Entry 8TYE (electron microscopy, 3.80 A resolution); this record covers chains B and b of the 8 polymer chains in the assembly.

# Chain B
Protein: Glycoprotein GP1
Organism: Lassa virus (strain Mouse/Sierra Leone/Josiah/1976)
UniProtKB: P08669 (GLYC_LASSJ); residues 1-259 here = UniProt positions 1-259
Chain sequence (259 residues; row label = number of the first residue in the row):
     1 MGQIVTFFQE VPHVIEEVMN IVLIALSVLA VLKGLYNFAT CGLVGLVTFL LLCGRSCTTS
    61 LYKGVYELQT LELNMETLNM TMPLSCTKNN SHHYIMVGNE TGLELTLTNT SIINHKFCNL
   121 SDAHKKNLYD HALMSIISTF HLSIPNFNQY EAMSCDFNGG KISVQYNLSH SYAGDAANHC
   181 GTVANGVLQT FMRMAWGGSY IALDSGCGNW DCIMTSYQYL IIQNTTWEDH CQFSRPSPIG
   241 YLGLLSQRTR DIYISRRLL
Disordered / not traced: 1-59, 170-178, 199-206
Disulfides: Cys86-Cys231, Cys118-Cys155, Cys180-Cys212
Covalent attachments: N-acetylglucosamine (NAG) linked to Asn79, Asn89, Asn99, Asn109, Asn119, Asn167, Asn224
Construct notes: conflict Cys207 (Arg in P08669)
What the authors report for this chain:
  - post-translational modification sites: Asn79

# Chain b
Protein: Glycoprotein GP2
Organism: Lassa virus (strain Mouse/Sierra Leone/Josiah/1976)
UniProtKB: chimeric construct of P08669, Q9WXS1: residues 260-424 from P08669 (GLYC_LASSJ) positions 260-424 (same numbers); residues 450-653 from Q9WXS1 positions 2-205 (UniProt number = residue number - 448)
Chain sequence (406 residues; each row starts with the number of its first residue):
   260 GTFTWTLSDS EGKDTPGGYC LTRWMLIEAE LKCFGNTAVA KCNEKHDEEF CDMLRLFDFN
   320 KQAIQRLKAP AQMSIQLINK AVNALINDQL IMKNHLRDIM CIPYCNYSKY WYLNHTTTGR
   380 TSLPKCWLVS NGSYLNETHF SDDIEQQADN MITEMLQKEY MERQGGSGGS GGSGGSGGSE
   440 KAAKAEEAAR KMEELFKKHK IVAVLRANSV EEAIEKAVAV FAGGVHLIEI TFTVPDADTV
   500 IKALSVLKEK GAIIGAGTVT SVEQCRKAVE SGAEFIVSPH LDEEISQFCK EKGVFYMPGV
   560 MTPTELVKAM KLGHDILKLF PGEVVGPEFV KAMKGPFPNV KFVPTGGVDL DNVCEWFDAG
   620 VLAVGVGDAL VEGDPDEVRE KAKEFVEKIR GCTEGSLEWS HPQFEK
Disordered / not traced: 268-276, 415-665
Disulfides: Cys279-Cys292, Cys301-Cys310, Cys364-Cys385
Covalent attachments: glycan linked to Asn365; N-acetylglucosamine (NAG) linked to Asn373, Asn390, Asn395
Construct notes: conflict Pro329 (Glu in P08669), Cys360 (Gly in P08669), Ile473 (Lys25 in Q9WXS1), Val477 (Leu29 in Q9WXS1), Ala481 (Glu33 in Q9WXS1), Ala502 (Glu54 in Q9WXS1), Val505 (Phe57 in Q9WXS1), Asp574 (Thr126 in Q9WXS1), Glu587 (Gln139 in Q9WXS1), Asp608 (Asn160 in Q9WXS1), Asp617 (Lys169 in Q9WXS1), Asp627 (Ser179 in Q9WXS1), Glu631 (Lys183 in Q9WXS1), Asp633 (Thr185 in Q9WXS1), Glu643 (Ala195 in Q9WXS1); linker (425-449); expression tag (654-665)
What the authors report for this chain:
  - post-translational modification sites: Asn373

# Chain B / chain b interface
Inter-chain disulfides: Cys207(B)-Cys360(b)
Residue-residue contacts (79; chain B residue first):
  Leu61(B) - Thr375(b)
  Tyr62(B) - Glu396(b)
  Lys63(B) - Glu404(b)
  Lys63(B) - Ala407(b)
  Val65(B) - Asn373(b)
  Val65(B) - His374(b)
  Val65(B) - Thr375(b)  hydrogen bond (backbone-backbone)
  Tyr66(B) - Asn373(b)
  Tyr66(B) - His374(b)
  Tyr66(B) - Ala407(b)  hydrophobic
  Tyr66(B) - Met410(b)
  Tyr66(B) - Ile411(b)
  Tyr66(B) - Met414(b)
  Glu67(B) - Leu372(b)
  Glu67(B) - Asn373(b)  hydrogen bond (backbone-backbone)
  Glu67(B) - Thr375(b)
  Leu68(B) - Trp370(b)  hydrophobic
  Leu68(B) - Tyr371(b)
  Leu68(B) - Ile403(b)  hydrophobic
  Gln69(B) - Trp370(b)
  Gln69(B) - Tyr371(b)  hydrogen bond (backbone-backbone)
  Gln69(B) - Asn373(b)  hydrogen bond
  Thr70(B) - Lys368(b)  hydrogen bond
  Thr70(B) - Tyr369(b)  hydrogen bond (side chain-backbone)
  Leu71(B) - Leu285(b)  hydrophobic
  Leu71(B) - Lys291(b)
  Leu71(B) - Lys368(b)
  Leu71(B) - Tyr369(b)  hydrogen bond (backbone-backbone)
  Leu71(B) - Tyr371(b)  hydrophobic
  Glu72(B) - Ile286(b)
  Glu72(B) - Ser367(b)  hydrogen bond
  Leu73(B) - Leu285(b)  hydrophobic
  Leu73(B) - Met312(b)  hydrophobic
  Leu73(B) - Ser367(b)  hydrogen bond (backbone-backbone)
  Leu73(B) - Tyr369(b)  hydrophobic
  Asn74(B) - Met284(b)
  Asn74(B) - Phe316(b)
  Met75(B) - Met312(b)  hydrophobic
  Met75(B) - Phe316(b)  hydrophobic
  Thr77(B) - Met284(b)
  Thr77(B) - Asn319(b)  hydrogen bond (backbone-side chain)
  Leu78(B) - Phe316(b)  hydrophobic
  Leu78(B) - Asn319(b)
  Asn79(B) - Met332(b)
  Met80(B) - Met332(b)  hydrophobic
  Thr81(B) - Asn319(b)  hydrogen bond
  Thr81(B) - Ile337(b)
  Pro83(B) - Ile334(b)
  Val97(B) - Met332(b)  hydrophobic
  Val97(B) - Ile334(b)  hydrophobic
  Gly98(B) - Met332(b)  hydrogen bond (backbone-side chain)
  Asp130(B) - Gln331(b)  hydrogen bond
  Ala132(B) - Ile334(b)  hydrophobic
  Arg193(B) - Met351(b)
  Arg193(B) - His354(b)
  Trp196(B) - Asn353(b)
  Trp196(B) - His354(b)
  Trp196(B) - Asp357(b)  hydrogen bond
  Trp196(B) - Tyr363(b)  hydrophobic
  Trp196(B) - Cys364(b)
  Trp196(B) - Asn365(b)
  Trp196(B) - Tyr366(b)  hydrophobic
  Gly197(B) - Tyr363(b)
  Cys207(B) - Met359(b)
  Cys207(B) - Cys360(b)  disulfide
  Gly208(B) - Ile358(b)
  Trp210(B) - Ile358(b)  hydrophobic
  Pro238(B) - Met312(b)
  Ile239(B) - Ile350(b)  hydrophobic
  Ile239(B) - Tyr366(b)  hydrophobic
  Tyr241(B) - Ile334(b)
  Tyr241(B) - Asn338(b)  hydrogen bond
  Leu242(B) - Ile337(b)  hydrophobic
  Leu242(B) - Val341(b)  hydrophobic
  Leu242(B) - Ile345(b)  hydrophobic
  Gly243(B) - Ile350(b)
  Leu245(B) - Asn338(b)
  Leu245(B) - Val341(b)  hydrophobic
  Ser246(B) - Asp347(b)
Interface residues without a listed pair, chain B (40 interface residues in all): Met82, Glu100, Ser135
Interface residues without a listed pair, chain b (53 interface residues in all): Leu280, Trp283, Ala288, Phe309, Leu315, Phe318, Ile323, Ala330, Trp386, Asp408

# Summary
40 residues of chain B face 53 of chain b across their interface, with 1 disulfide bond and 15 hydrogen bonds.
Polar pairs include Gln69(B)-Asn373(b), Thr70(B)-Lys368(b) and Thr70(B)-Tyr369(b). N-acetylglucosamine is
covalently linked to Asn79(B), Asn89(B), Asn99(B), Asn109(B), Asn119(B) and Asn167(B) and 1 more. From the
paper: modification sites Asn79(B) and Asn373(b).
Chain B is Glycoprotein GP1 and chain b is Glycoprotein GP2, both from Lassa virus (strain Mouse/Sierra
Leone/Josiah/1976); the structure, Lassa GPC (strain Josiah) bound to rabbit polyclonal
fusion-peptide-targeting antibody FP-1, was determined by electron microscopy (same publication as 8TYC, 8VCV,
8VE8, 9CJ7, 9CJ8, 9CK7 and 9CK8).
